Entry 3ZFS (electron microscopy, 4.00 A resolution); this record covers chains A and B of the 3 polymer chains in the assembly.

Chain A:
Molecule: F420-reducing hydrogenase, subunit alpha
From: Methanothermobacter marburgensis
Notes: EC 1.12.98.1
UniProtKB: D9PYF9 (D9PYF9_METTM); numbering as in UniProt (aligned over 1-405)
Amino-acid sequence (405 residues; each row starts with the number of its first residue):
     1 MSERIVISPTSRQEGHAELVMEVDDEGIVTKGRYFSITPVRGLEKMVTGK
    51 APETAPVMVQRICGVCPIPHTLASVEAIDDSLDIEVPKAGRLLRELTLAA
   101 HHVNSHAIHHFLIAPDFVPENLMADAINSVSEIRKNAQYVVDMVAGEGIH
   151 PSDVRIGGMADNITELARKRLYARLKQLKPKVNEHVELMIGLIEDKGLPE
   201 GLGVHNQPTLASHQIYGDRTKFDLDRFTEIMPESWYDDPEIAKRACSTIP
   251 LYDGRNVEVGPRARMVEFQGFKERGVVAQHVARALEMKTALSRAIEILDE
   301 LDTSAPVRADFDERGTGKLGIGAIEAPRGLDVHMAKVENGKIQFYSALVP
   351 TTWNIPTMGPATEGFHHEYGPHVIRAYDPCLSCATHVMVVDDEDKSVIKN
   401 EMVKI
Unresolved in the structure: 1, 387-405

Chain B:
Molecule: F420-reducing hydrogenase, subunit gamma
From: Methanothermobacter marburgensis
Notes: EC 1.12.98.1
UniProtKB: D9PYF7 (D9PYF7_METTM); residue numbers follow UniProt; this construct covers 1-275
Amino-acid sequence (275 residues; row label = number of the first residue in the row):
     1 MSLIARIKRFLGLEAEAKREEPEKEKSEPVGASKEEVEKVAEENAKPRIG
    51 YIHLSGCTGDAMSLTENYDILAELLTNMVDIVYGQTLVDLWEMPEMDLAL
   101 VEGSVCLQDEHSLHELKELREKAKLVCAFGSCAATGCFTRYSRGGQQAQP
   151 SHESFVPIADLIDVDLALPGCPPSPEIIAKTVVALLNNDMDYLQPMLDLA
   201 GYTEACGCDLQTKVVNQGLCIGCGTCAMACQTRALDMTNGRPELNSDRCI
   251 KCGICYVQCPRSWWPEEQIKKELGL
Unresolved in the structure: 1-45, 188-199, 273-275
Ligand contacts:
  - 4Fe-4S cluster (SF4), molecule 1: G56, C57, G59, G130, S131, C132, C171, P172
  - 4Fe-4S cluster (SF4), molecule 2: C220, I221, G222, C223, G224, T225, C226, Q258
  - 4Fe-4S cluster (SF4), molecule 3: C230, C249, K251, C252, G253, I254, C255

How chain A and chain B interact:
Chain A residues in contact with chain B, 1 residues: G42
Chain B residues in contact with chain A, 1 residues: Q146

Summary:
The chain A/chain B interface involves 1 residues from each chain. Ligands of chain B: 3 copies of 4Fe-4S
cluster.
Here chain A is F420-reducing hydrogenase, subunit alpha and chain B is F420-reducing hydrogenase, subunit
gamma, both from Methanothermobacter marburgensis. Entry 3ZFS (Cryo-EM structure of the F420-reducing
NiFe-hydrogenase from a methanogenic archaeon with bound substrate) was determined by electron microscopy.
